8PNF - chains 2 and 3 of the 5 polymer chains in the assembly; structure by electron microscopy, 2.90 A resolution.

# Chain 2
Molecule: Capsid protein VP2
Source organism: rhinovirus B14
Reference sequence: P03303 (POLG_HRV14); residues 7-262 here correspond to UniProt positions 76-331 (UniProt number = residue number + 69)
Sequence (256 residues; each row starts with the number of its first residue):
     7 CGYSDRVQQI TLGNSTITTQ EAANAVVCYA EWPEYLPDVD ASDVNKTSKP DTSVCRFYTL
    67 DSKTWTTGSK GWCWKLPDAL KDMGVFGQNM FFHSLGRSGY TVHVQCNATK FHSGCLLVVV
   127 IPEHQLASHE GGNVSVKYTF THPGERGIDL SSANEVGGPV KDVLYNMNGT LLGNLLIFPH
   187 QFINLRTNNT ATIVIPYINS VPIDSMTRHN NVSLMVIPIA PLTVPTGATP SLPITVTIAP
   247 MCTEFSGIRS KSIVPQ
Construct notes: conflict Leu-170 (Ile239 in P03303)
Swiss-Prot annotation at these positions:
  - site: Gln-262 (Cleavage)
Reported in the primary citation:
  - binding site for the 14-nt RNA strand: Trp-38
  - conformationally variable residues (side-chain flip): Trp-38, Lys-52

# Chain 3
Molecule: Capsid protein VP3
Source organism: rhinovirus B14
Reference sequence: P03303 (POLG_HRV14); residues 1-236 here correspond to UniProt positions 332-567 (UniProt number = residue number + 331)
Sequence (236 residues; each row starts with the number of its first residue):
     1 GLPTTTLPGS GQFLTTDDRQ SPSALPNYEP TPRIHIPGKV HNLLEIIQVD TLIPMNNTHT
    61 KDEVNSYLIP LNANRQNEQV FGTNLFIGDG VFKTTLLGEI VQYYTHWSGS LRFSLMYTGP
   121 ALSSAKLILA YTPPGARGPQ DRREAMLGTH VVWDIGLQST IVMTIPWTSG VQFRYTDPDT
   181 YTSAGFLSCW YQTSLILPPE TTGQVYLLSF ISACPDFKLR LMKDTQTISQ TVALTE
Swiss-Prot annotation at these positions:
  - region: Ala-233 to Glu-236 (Amphipathic alpha-helix)

# Chain 2 / chain 3 interface
Residue-residue contacts (66):
  Tyr-35(2) with Gly-38(3)
  Glu-37(2) with His-35(3), salt bridge; Pro-37(3)
  Asp-46(2) with Arg-33(3); Ile-34(3); His-35(3), hydrogen bond (side chain-backbone)
  Lys-116(2) with Pro-120(3); Ala-121(3), hydrogen bond (backbone-backbone); Leu-122(3), hydrogen bond (backbone-backbone)
  Phe-117(2) with Pro-120(3); Leu-122(3), hydrophobic; Pro-199(3); Thr-201(3)
  His-118(2) with Pro-120(3)
  Ser-119(2) with Thr-118(3), hydrogen bond (side chain-backbone); Gly-119(3); Pro-120(3)
  Gly-120(2) with Thr-118(3)
  Cys-121(2) with Thr-118(3)
  Val-169(2) with Val-64(3), hydrophobic
  Leu-170(2) with Asp-62(3); Glu-63(3); Tyr-67(3), hydrophobic
  Tyr-171(2) with Asp-62(3)
  Leu-177(2) with Tyr-67(3)
  Leu-178(2) with Val-64(3), hydrophobic; Tyr-67(3)
  Gly-179(2) with Thr-51(3); Leu-52(3), hydrogen bond (backbone-backbone); Tyr-67(3), hydrogen bond (backbone-side chain)
  Asn-180(2) with Thr-51(3); Thr-94(3), hydrogen bond (side chain-backbone); Thr-95(3); Leu-96(3), hydrogen bond (side chain-backbone); Glu-99(3)
  Leu-182(2) with Val-49(3); Asp-50(3); Leu-52(3), hydrophobic; Phe-210(3), hydrophobic
  Ile-183(2) with Ile-46(3); Leu-96(3), hydrophobic
  Phe-188(2) with Met-116(3), hydrophobic; Phe-210(3), hydrophobic
  Asn-190(2) with Tyr-117(3), hydrogen bond (side chain-backbone); Thr-118(3)
  Arg-192(2) with Tyr-117(3); Gly-119(3); Pro-120(3); Ala-121(3); Gly-156(3), hydrogen bond (side chain-backbone); Ser-159(3)
  Thr-193(2) with Leu-157(3)
  Ile-204(2) with Pro-37(3), hydrophobic
  Asn-205(2) with Ile-34(3); Ile-36(3)
  Val-207(2) with Ile-34(3)
  Pro-208(2) with Ile-34(3)
  Ile-225(2) with Val-64(3); Leu-68(3); Leu-208(3), hydrophobic
  Ala-226(2) with Leu-68(3), hydrophobic; Thr-118(3)
  Pro-227(2) with Leu-68(3); Tyr-206(3), hydrophobic
  Pro-231(2) with Glu-200(3)
  Thr-232(2) with Glu-200(3), hydrogen bond (backbone-backbone)
Other interface residues (no listed pair), chain 2 (38 interface residues in all): Arg-12, Asn-139, Pro-202, Tyr-203, Ser-206, Pro-224, Thr-229
Other interface residues (no listed pair), chain 3 (42 interface residues in all): Ser-123, Ile-155, Pro-198, Thr-202, Gln-204, Glu-236

# Summary
The interface between chain 2 and chain 3 involves 38 residues on one side and 42 on the other; the contacts
include 11 hydrogen bonds and 1 salt bridge. Polar contacts include Glu-37(2)/His-35(3), Asp-46(2)/His-35(3)
and Ser-119(2)/Thr-118(3). From the paper: a binding site for the 14-nt RNA strand at Trp-38(2);
conformational variability at Trp-38(2) and Lys-52(2).
Chain 2 is Capsid protein VP2 and chain 3 is Capsid protein VP3, both from rhinovirus B14; the structure, HRV
B14 virion proteins, was determined by electron microscopy, deposited together with 8PNB.
